PDB entry 5KD7 | X-ray diffraction, 2.35 A resolution | chains A and B of the 3 polymer chains in the assembly

Chain A:
Name: H-2 class I histocompatibility antigen, D-D alpha chain
From: Mus musculus
Reference sequence: P01900 (HA12_MOUSE); residues 2-276 here correspond to UniProt positions 26-300 (UniProt number = residue number + 24)
Amino-acid sequence (275 residues; row label = number of the first residue in the row):
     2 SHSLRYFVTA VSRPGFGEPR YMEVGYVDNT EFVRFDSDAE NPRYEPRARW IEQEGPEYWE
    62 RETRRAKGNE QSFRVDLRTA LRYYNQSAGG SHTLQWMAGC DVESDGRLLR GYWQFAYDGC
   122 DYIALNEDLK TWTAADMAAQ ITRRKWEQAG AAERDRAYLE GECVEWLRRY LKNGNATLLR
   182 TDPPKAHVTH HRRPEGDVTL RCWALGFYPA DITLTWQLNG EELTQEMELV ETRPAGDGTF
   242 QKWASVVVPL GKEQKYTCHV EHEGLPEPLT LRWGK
Disordered / not traced: 275-276
Disulfides: Cys101-Cys164, Cys203-Cys259
Curated features (UniProtKB/Swiss-Prot):
  - region: Gly275, Lys276 (Connecting peptide)
  - glycosylation (N-linked (GlcNAc...) asparagine): Asn86, Asn176

Chain B:
Name: Beta-2-microglobulin
From: Mus musculus
Reference sequence: P01887 (B2MG_MOUSE); residues 1-99 here correspond to UniProt positions 21-119 (UniProt number = residue number + 20)
Amino-acid sequence (100 residues; each row starts with the number of its first residue; numbering starts at 0):
     0 MIQKTPQIQV YSRHPPENGK PNILNCYVTQ FHPPHIEIQM LKNGKKIPKV EMSDMSFSKD
    60 WSFYILAHTE FTPTETDTYA CRVKHASMAE PKTVYWDRDM
Disordered / not traced: 0
Sequence notes: initiating methionine (0)
Disulfides: Cys25-Cys80

Chain A / chain B interface:
Pairs across the interface (46):
  Phe8(A) - Ser55(B)
  Phe8(A) - Phe56(B)
  Val9(A) - Phe56(B)
  Thr10(A) - Phe56(B)
  Thr10(A) - Phe62(B)
  Val12(A) - Pro33(B)  hydrophobic
  Val25(A) - Met54(B)
  Tyr27(A) - Ser55(B)  hydrogen bond
  Tyr27(A) - Tyr63(B)
  Arg35(A) - Ser52(B)  hydrogen bond (side chain-backbone)
  Arg35(A) - Asp53(B)  salt bridge
  Arg35(A) - Met54(B)  hydrogen bond (side chain-backbone)
  Thr94(A) - His31(B)  hydrogen bond
  Thr94(A) - Pro33(B)
  Gln96(A) - Phe56(B)
  Gln96(A) - Trp60(B)  hydrogen bond (side chain-backbone)
  Gln96(A) - Phe62(B)
  Trp97(A) - Phe56(B)
  Gln115(A) - Trp60(B)
  Phe116(A) - Trp60(B)
  Ala117(A) - Trp60(B)  hydrophobic
  Asp119(A) - Ile1(B)
  Asp119(A) - His31(B)
  Gly120(A) - His31(B)
  Asp122(A) - Trp60(B)  hydrogen bond
  His188(A) - Pro14(B)
  Thr190(A) - Asp98(B)
  Thr190(A) - Met99(B)  hydrogen bond (side chain-backbone)
  Arg202(A) - Met99(B)  hydrogen bond (side chain-backbone)
  Trp204(A) - Met99(B)  hydrogen bond (side chain-backbone)
  Leu206(A) - Arg12(B)
  Leu206(A) - Pro14(B)
  Gly207(A) - Arg12(B)
  Arg234(A) - Gln8(B)  hydrogen bond
  Arg234(A) - Tyr10(B)
  Arg234(A) - Tyr26(B)
  Pro235(A) - Tyr10(B)  hydrogen bond (backbone-side chain)
  Pro235(A) - Tyr26(B)
  Pro235(A) - Leu65(B)
  Ala236(A) - Arg12(B)
  Ala236(A) - Leu65(B)
  Gly237(A) - Leu65(B)
  Asp238(A) - Arg12(B)  salt bridge
  Thr240(A) - Arg12(B)
  Gln242(A) - Tyr10(B)
  Gln242(A) - Ser11(B)  hydrogen bond (side chain-backbone)
Interface residues without a listed pair, chain A (37 interface residues in all): Arg21, Met23, Asp37, Met98, Cys121, Val231, Glu232, Trp244
Interface residues without a listed pair, chain B (22 interface residues in all): His13, Asn24

Summary:
The interface between chain A and chain B involves 37 residues on one side and 22 on the other, with 12
hydrogen bonds and 2 salt bridges. Among the polar pairs are Arg35(A)-Asp53(B), Asp238(A)-Arg12(B) and
Tyr27(A)-Ser55(B).
Chain A is H-2 class I histocompatibility antigen, D-D alpha chain and chain B is Beta-2-microglobulin, both
from Mus musculus; the structure, Crystal Structure of Murine MHC-I H-2Dd in complex with Murine
Beta2-Microglobulin and a Variant of Peptide ..., was determined by X-ray diffraction (same publication as
5KD4 and 5T7G).
